2QIC - chains A and B; structure by X-ray diffraction, 2.10 A resolution.

# Chain A
Name: Inhibitor of growth protein 1
From: Homo sapiens
Notes: fragment: phd domain (residues 345-404)
UniProtKB: Q9UK53 (ING1_HUMAN); residues 202-261 here correspond to UniProt positions 345-404 (UniProt number = residue number + 143)
Chain sequence (62 residues; each row starts with the number of its first residue):
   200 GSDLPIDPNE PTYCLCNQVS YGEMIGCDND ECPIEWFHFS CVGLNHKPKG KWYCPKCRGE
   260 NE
Disordered / not traced: 200-208, 260-261
Differences from the reference sequence: expression tag (200-201)
Metal / ion sites: Zn2+ site 1: C213, C215, H237, C240; Zn2+ site 2: C226, C231, C253, C256
Curated features (UniProtKB/Swiss-Prot):
  - zinc finger: P210 to E259 (PHD-type)
  - binding site (Zn(2+)): C213, C215, C226, C231, H237, C240, C253, C256
  - site (Histone H3K4me3 binding): Y212, M223, D227, W235
From the paper describing this entry:
  - mutagenesis - Y212A, W235A: abolished binding to H3K4ME3 peptide (chain B)
  - Zn2+ coordination: C215
  - contacts within the chain: L214-N216, N216-Q217 (hydrogen bond)
  - disease-associated variants - N216S (12-fold), V218I (Kd 112 uM), G221V (Kd 114 uM): decreased binding to H3K4ME3 peptide (chain B)
  - disease-associated variants - N216S, V218I, G221V: decreased localization

# Chain B
Name: H3K4ME3 peptide
Chain sequence (12 residues; each row starts with the number of its first residue):
     1 ARTKQTARKS TG
Disordered / not traced: 9-12
Modified / non-standard residues: K4 (n-trimethyllysine; M3L)

# How chain A and chain B interact
Pairs across the interface (26; chain A residue first):
  Y212(A) with K4(B)
  S219(A) with T6(B), hydrogen bond
  Y220(A) with T6(B), hydrogen bond (backbone-side chain)
  G221(A) with K4(B); Q5(B); T6(B), hydrogen bond (backbone-side chain)
  E222(A) with T3(B); K4(B); Q5(B)
  M223(A) with T3(B); K4(B), hydrogen bond (backbone-backbone)
  I224(A) with A1(B), hydrophobic; R2(B); T3(B)
  G225(A) with R2(B), hydrogen bond (backbone-backbone)
  C226(A) with R2(B), hydrogen bond (backbone-side chain)
  D227(A) with R2(B), salt bridge
  E234(A) with R2(B), salt bridge
  W235(A) with R2(B); K4(B)
  F238(A) with T3(B)
  K246(A) with A1(B); T3(B)
  P247(A) with A1(B), hydrogen bond (backbone-backbone)
  G249(A) with A1(B), hydrogen bond (backbone-backbone)
  W251(A) with A1(B), hydrophobic
Interface residues without a listed pair, chain A (18 interface residues in all): K248
Interface features reported in the paper:
  - specific contacts: Y212(A)-K4(B) (cation-pi contact), G221(A)-T6(B) (hydrogen bond), M223(A)-K4(B), G225(A)-R2(B), C226(A)-R2(B), D227(A)-R2(B), E234(A)-R2(B), W235(A)-K4(B) (cation-pi contact)

# Overview
18 residues of chain A and 6 residues of chain B are in contact; the contacts include 8 hydrogen bonds and 2
salt bridges. Polar pairs include D227(A)-R2(B), E234(A)-R2(B) and S219(A)-T6(B). The paper describes
cation-pi contacts between Y212(A) and K4(B) and W235(A) and K4(B); a hydrogen bond between G221(A) and T6(B);
contacts between M223(A) and K4(B), G225(A) and R2(B) and C226(A) and R2(B) among others. The paper reports
that N216S, V218I and G221V of chain A reduce binding to H3K4ME3 peptide (chain B); Zn2+ coordination by
C215(A); 5 substitutions were tested in all.
Chain A is Inhibitor of growth protein 1 (Homo sapiens) and chain B is H3K4ME3 peptide; the structure, Crystal
Structure of the ING1 PHD Finger in complex with a Histone H3K4ME3 peptide, was determined by X-ray
diffraction.
